1CCE - chain A; structure by X-ray diffraction, 2.30 A resolution.

== Chain A ==
Molecule: Cytochrome C peroxidase
From: Saccharomyces cerevisiae
Notes: EC 1.11.1.5
UniProtKB: P00431 (CCPR_YEAST); residues 4-294 here correspond to UniProt positions 71-361 (UniProt number = residue number + 67)
Sequence (291 residues; numbered 4 to 294; the number before each row is that of its first residue):
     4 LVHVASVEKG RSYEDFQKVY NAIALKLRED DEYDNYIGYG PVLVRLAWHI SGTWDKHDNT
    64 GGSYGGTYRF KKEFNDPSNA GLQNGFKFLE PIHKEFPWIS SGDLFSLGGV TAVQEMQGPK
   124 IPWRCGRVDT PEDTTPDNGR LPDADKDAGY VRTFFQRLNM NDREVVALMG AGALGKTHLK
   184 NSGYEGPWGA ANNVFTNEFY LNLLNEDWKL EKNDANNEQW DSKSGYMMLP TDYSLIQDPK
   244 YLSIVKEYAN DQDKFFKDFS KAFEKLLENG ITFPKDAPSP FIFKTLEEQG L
Construct notes: conflict I53 (Thr120 in P00431), G152 (Asp219 in P00431), G175 (His242 in P00431)
Curated features (UniProtKB/Swiss-Prot):
  - active site: H52 (Proton acceptor), W191 (Tryptophan radical intermediate)
  - site: R48 (Transition state stabilizer)
  - modified residue: Y153 (Phosphotyrosine)
Residues lining bound ligands: heme (HEM): P44, V45, V47, R48, W51, P145, D146, A147, V154, F158, L171, M172, A174, L177, G178, K179, T180, H181, N184, S185, Y187, W191, L232, T234, F262, F266

== Summary ==
Ligands of chain A: heme. Curated annotation (UniProt) lists active-site residues H52 and W191.
Chain A is Cytochrome C peroxidase (Saccharomyces cerevisiae); the structure, Construction of a bis-aquo heme
enzyme and replacement with exogenous ligand, was determined by X-ray diffraction (same publication as 1CCG).
